PDB entry 8J6L | electron microscopy, 3.05 A resolution | chains A and H of the 5 polymer chains in the assembly

# Chain A
Name: Guanine nucleotide-binding protein G(i) subunit alpha-1
From: Homo sapiens
Reference sequence: P63096 (GNAI1_HUMAN); residue numbers follow UniProt; this construct covers 1-354
Amino-acid sequence (354 residues; row label = number of the first residue in the row):
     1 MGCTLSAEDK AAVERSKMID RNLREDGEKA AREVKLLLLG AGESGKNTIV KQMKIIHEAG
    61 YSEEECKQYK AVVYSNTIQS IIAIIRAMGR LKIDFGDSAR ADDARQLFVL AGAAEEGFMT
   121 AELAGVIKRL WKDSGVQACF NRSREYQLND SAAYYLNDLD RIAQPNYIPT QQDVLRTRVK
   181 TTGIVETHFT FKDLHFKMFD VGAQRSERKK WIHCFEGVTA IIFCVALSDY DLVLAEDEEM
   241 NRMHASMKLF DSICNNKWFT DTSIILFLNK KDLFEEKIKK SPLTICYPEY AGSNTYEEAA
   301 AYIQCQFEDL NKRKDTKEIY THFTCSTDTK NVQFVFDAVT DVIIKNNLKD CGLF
Not modelled in the structure: 1-4, 56-181, 234-240
Sequence notes: engineered mutation Asn-47 (Ser in P63096), Ala-203 (Gly in P63096), Ala-245 (Glu in P63096), Ser-326 (Ala in P63096)

# Chain H
Name: SVF16
From: Homo sapiens
Amino-acid sequence (247 residues; numbered 2 to 247 plus 14 insertion-coded residues; 13 numbers in that range are skipped by the numbering (no residue carries them; nothing is unmodelled there); the number before each row is that of its first residue; a row labelled like 121A-121N holds insertion residues (121A, then the next letters in order)):
     2 VQLVESGGGL VQPGGSRKLS CSASGFAFSS FGMHWVRQAP EKGLEWVAYI SSGSGTIYYA
    62 DTVKGRFTIS RDDPKNTLFL QMTSLRSEDT AMYYCVRSIY YYGSSPFDFW GQGTTLTVSA
121A-121N GGGGSGGGGSGGGG
   135 SADIVMTQAT SSVPVTPGES VSISCRSSKS LLHSNGNTYL YWFLQRPGQS PQLLIYRMSN
   195 LASGVPDRFS GSGSGTAFTL TISRLEAEDV GVYYCMQHLE YPLTFGAGTK LEL
Not modelled in the structure: 121A-121N

# Chain A / chain H interface
Contacting residue pairs (10):
  Ala-7(A) / Leu-233(H)
  Glu-8(A) / Tyr-101(H)
  Glu-8(A) / Tyr-173(H)
  Glu-8(A) / Tyr-175(H)
  Ala-11(A) / Tyr-101(H)  hydrophobic
  Glu-14(A) / Ser-53(H)  hydrogen bond
  Glu-14(A) / Gly-54(H)
  Arg-15(A) / Ser-31(H)  hydrogen bond
  Arg-15(A) / Tyr-101(H)
  Met-18(A) / Ser-53(H)  hydrogen bond
Other interface residues (no listed pair), chain A (9 interface residues in all): Ser-6, Asp-9, Ala-12
Other interface residues (no listed pair), chain H (16 interface residues in all): Tyr-50, Ser-52, Tyr-102, Pro-107, His-167, Asn-169, Arg-191, His-232, Tyr-235

# In short
9 residues of chain A and 16 residues of chain H are in contact, with 3 hydrogen bonds. Polar pairs include
Glu-14(A)/Ser-53(H), Arg-15(A)/Ser-31(H) and Met-18(A)/Ser-53(H).
Here chain A is Guanine nucleotide-binding protein G(i) subunit alpha-1 and chain H is SVF16, both from Homo
sapiens. Entry 8J6L (Cryo-EM structure of thehydroxycarboxylic acid receptor 2-Gi protein complex bound
niacin) was determined by electron microscopy, deposited together with 8J6I and 8J6J.
